PDB entry 5ME3 | X-ray diffraction, 2.85 A resolution | chains A and X of the 3 polymer chains in the assembly

# Chain A
Protein: Sister chromatid cohesion protein 2
Source organism: Ashbya gossypii (strain ATCC 10895 / CBS 109.51 / FGSC 9923 / NRRL Y-1056)
Reference sequence: Q750S2 (SCC2_ASHGO); residues 378-1479 here = UniProt positions 378-1479
Amino-acid sequence (1143 residues; numbered 377 to 1519; the number before each row is that of its first residue):
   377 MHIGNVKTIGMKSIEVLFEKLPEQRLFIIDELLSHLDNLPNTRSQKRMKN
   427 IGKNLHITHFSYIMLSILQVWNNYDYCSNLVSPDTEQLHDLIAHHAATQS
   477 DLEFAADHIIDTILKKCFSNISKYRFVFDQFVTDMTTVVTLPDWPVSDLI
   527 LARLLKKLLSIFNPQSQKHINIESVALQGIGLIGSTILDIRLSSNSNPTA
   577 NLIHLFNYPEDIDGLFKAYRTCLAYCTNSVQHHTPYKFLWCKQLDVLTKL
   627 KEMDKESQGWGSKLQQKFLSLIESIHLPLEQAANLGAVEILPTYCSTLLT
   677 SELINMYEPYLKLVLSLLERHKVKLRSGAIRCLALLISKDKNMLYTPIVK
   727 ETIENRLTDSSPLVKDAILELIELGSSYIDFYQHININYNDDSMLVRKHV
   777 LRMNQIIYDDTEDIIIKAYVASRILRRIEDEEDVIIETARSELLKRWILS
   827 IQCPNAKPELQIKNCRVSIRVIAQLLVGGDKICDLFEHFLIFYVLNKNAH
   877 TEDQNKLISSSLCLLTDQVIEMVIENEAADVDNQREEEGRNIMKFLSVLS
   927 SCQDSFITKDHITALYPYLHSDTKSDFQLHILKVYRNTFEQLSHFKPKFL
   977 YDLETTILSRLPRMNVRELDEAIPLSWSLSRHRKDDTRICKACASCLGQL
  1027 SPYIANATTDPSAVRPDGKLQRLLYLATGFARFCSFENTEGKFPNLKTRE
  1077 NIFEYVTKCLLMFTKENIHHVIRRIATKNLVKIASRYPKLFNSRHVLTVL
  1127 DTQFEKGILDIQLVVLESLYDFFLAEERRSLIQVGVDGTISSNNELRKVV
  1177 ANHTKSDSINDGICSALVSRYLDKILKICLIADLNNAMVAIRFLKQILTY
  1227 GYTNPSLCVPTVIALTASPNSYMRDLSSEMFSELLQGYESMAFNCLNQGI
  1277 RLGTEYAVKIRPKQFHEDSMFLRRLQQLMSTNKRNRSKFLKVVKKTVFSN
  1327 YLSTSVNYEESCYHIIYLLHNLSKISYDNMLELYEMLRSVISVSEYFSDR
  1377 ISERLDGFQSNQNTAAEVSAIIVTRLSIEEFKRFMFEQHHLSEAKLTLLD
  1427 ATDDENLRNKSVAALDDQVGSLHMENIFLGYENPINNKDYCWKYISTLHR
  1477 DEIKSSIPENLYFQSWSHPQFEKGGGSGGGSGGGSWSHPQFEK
Unresolved in the structure: 377-422, 539-543, 571-576, 630-636, 653-662, 904-912, 949-950, 1038-1040, 1065-1070, 1091, 1159-1183, 1385-1388, 1427-1429, 1477-1519
Construct notes: initiating methionine (377); expression tag (1480-1519)
What the authors report for this chain:
  - mutagenesis - D524K: decreased growth (citing earlier work)

# Chain X
Protein: unassigned sequence of Scc2
Source organism: Eremothecium gossypii ATCC 10895
Amino-acid sequence (17 residues; numbered 1 to 17; the number before each row is that of its first residue; X marks 17 residues of unknown identity (built as UNK)):
     1 XXXXXXXXXXXXXXXXX

# Interface between chain A and chain X
Chain A side of the interface, 5 residues: Phe-436, Trp-447, Thr-488, Lys-492, Tyr-500

# In short
Chain A and chain X make no direct contact in this assembly. From the paper: D524K of chain A reduces growth.
Here chain A is Sister chromatid cohesion protein 2 (Ashbya gossypii (strain ATCC 10895 / CBS 109.51 / FGSC
9923 / NRRL Y-1056)) and chain X is unassigned sequence of Scc2 (Eremothecium gossypii ATCC 10895). Entry 5ME3
(Structure of the Scc2 C-terminus) was determined by X-ray diffraction.
